PDB entry 8PZQ | electron microscopy, 5.30 A resolution (low resolution: residue-level contacts below are approximate; hydrogen-bond / salt-bridge calls are withheld) | chains A and C of the 5 polymer chains in the assembly

== Chain A (and C) ==
Molecule: Nucleoprotein
Source organism: Influenza A virus
Notes: chain C of this document is another copy of the same molecule, construct and numbering; everything in this record applies to it too
UniProt: Q1K9H2 (Q1K9H2_I33A0); residue numbers follow UniProt; this construct covers 1-498
Amino-acid sequence (506 residues; row label = number of the first residue in the row):
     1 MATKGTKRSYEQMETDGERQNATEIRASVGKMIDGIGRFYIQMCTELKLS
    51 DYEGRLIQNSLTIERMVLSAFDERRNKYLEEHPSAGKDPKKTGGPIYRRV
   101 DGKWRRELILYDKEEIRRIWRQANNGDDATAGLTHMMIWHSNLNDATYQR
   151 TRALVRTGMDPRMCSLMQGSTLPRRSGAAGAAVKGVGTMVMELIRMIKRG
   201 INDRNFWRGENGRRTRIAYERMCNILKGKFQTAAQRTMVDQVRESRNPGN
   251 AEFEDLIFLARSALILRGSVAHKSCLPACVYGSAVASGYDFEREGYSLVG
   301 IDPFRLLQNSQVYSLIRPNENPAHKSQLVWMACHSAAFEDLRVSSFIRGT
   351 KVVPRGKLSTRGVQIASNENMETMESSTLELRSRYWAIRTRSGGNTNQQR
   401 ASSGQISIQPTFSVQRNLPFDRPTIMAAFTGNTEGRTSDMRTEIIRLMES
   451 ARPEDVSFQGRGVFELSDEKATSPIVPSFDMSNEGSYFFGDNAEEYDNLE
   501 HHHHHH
Not modelled in the structure: 1-20, 491-506
Construct notes: expression tag (499-506)
Reported in the primary citation:
  - binding site for 5'P-(UC)6-FAM3' (12-nt RNA): Tyr-148, Gln-149, Arg-152, Arg-156, Arg-355, Arg-391
  - binding site for 5'P-(UC)6-FAM3' (12-nt RNA): Arg-355, Arg-361, Arg-391
  - conformationally variable residues (loop rearrangement, order/disorder transition): Asp-72 to Lys-90, Gly-490 to Asn-498

== How chain A and chain C interact ==
Pairs across the interface (79; chain A residue first):
  Asn-21(A) / Arg-75(C)
  Asn-224(A) / Asn-250(C)
  Arg-236(A) / Gly-158(C)
  Ser-402(A) / Arg-162(C)
  Ser-403(A) / Arg-162(C)
  Ser-403(A) / Gly-490(C)
  Gly-404(A) / Pro-161(C)
  Gly-404(A) / Arg-162(C)
  Gly-404(A) / Phe-489(C)
  Gly-404(A) / Gly-490(C)
  Gln-405(A) / Tyr-487(C)
  Gln-405(A) / Phe-488(C)
  Gln-405(A) / Phe-489(C)
  Ile-406(A) / Arg-162(C)
  Ile-406(A) / Tyr-487(C)
  Ser-407(A) / Ser-165(C)
  Ser-407(A) / Leu-264(C)
  Ser-407(A) / Tyr-487(C)
  Ile-408(A) / Arg-267(C)
  Ile-408(A) / Phe-338(C)
  Ile-408(A) / Glu-339(C)
  Ile-408(A) / Asp-340(C)
  Ile-408(A) / Ser-486(C)
  Gln-409(A) / Ser-165(C)
  Gln-409(A) / Leu-166(C)
  Gln-409(A) / Phe-338(C)
  Gln-409(A) / Glu-339(C)
  Pro-410(A) / Arg-267(C)
  Pro-410(A) / His-272(C)
  Pro-410(A) / Phe-458(C)
  Thr-411(A) / His-272(C)
  Thr-411(A) / His-334(C)
  Thr-411(A) / Ser-335(C)
  Thr-411(A) / Ala-336(C)
  Thr-411(A) / Glu-339(C)
  Thr-411(A) / Arg-389(C)
  Phe-412(A) / Trp-330(C)
  Phe-412(A) / Glu-339(C)
  Phe-412(A) / Ala-387(C)
  Phe-412(A) / Ile-388(C)
  Phe-412(A) / Arg-389(C)
  Ser-413(A) / Ile-388(C)
  Ser-413(A) / Thr-390(C)
  Ser-413(A) / Phe-458(C)
  Ser-413(A) / Arg-461(C)
  Val-414(A) / Val-343(C)
  Val-414(A) / Phe-458(C)
  Val-414(A) / Val-463(C)
  Val-414(A) / Pro-477(C)
  Gln-415(A) / Ser-457(C)
  Gln-415(A) / Phe-458(C)
  Gln-415(A) / Arg-461(C)
  Gln-415(A) / Gly-462(C)
  Gln-415(A) / Val-476(C)
  Gln-415(A) / Pro-477(C)
  Arg-416(A) / Val-343(C)
  Arg-416(A) / Ser-457(C)
  Arg-416(A) / Pro-477(C)
  Arg-416(A) / Ser-478(C)
  Arg-416(A) / Phe-479(C)
  Asn-417(A) / Pro-453(C)
  Asn-417(A) / Glu-454(C)
  Asn-417(A) / Asp-455(C)
  Leu-418(A) / Arg-267(C)
  Leu-418(A) / Gly-394(C)
  Leu-418(A) / Ser-457(C)
  Pro-419(A) / Ser-486(C)
  Pro-419(A) / Tyr-487(C)
  Phe-420(A) / Ile-265(C)
  Phe-420(A) / Arg-267(C)
  Phe-420(A) / Tyr-487(C)
  Asp-421(A) / Tyr-487(C)
  Arg-422(A) / Glu-449(C)
  Arg-422(A) / Ala-451(C)
  Arg-422(A) / Arg-452(C)
  Ile-425(A) / Ile-265(C)
  Phe-429(A) / Arg-261(C)
  Phe-429(A) / Ser-262(C)
  Thr-472(A) / Asn-368(C)
Interface residues without a listed pair, chain A (30 interface residues in all): Thr-23, Ala-178, Lys-227
Interface residues without a listed pair, chain C (61 interface residues in all): His-82, Asn-202, Phe-253, Glu-254, Phe-258, Phe-304, Ala-337, Ile-347, Ser-392, Thr-396, Arg-400, Ile-444, Val-456, Ile-475

== In short ==
30 residues of chain A and 61 residues of chain C are in contact. The paper reports a binding site for
5'P-(UC)6-FAM3' (12-nt RNA) at Tyr-148(A), Gln-149(A) and Arg-152(A) among others; conformational variability
at Asp-72(A) and Gly-490(A).
Both chains are Nucleoprotein (Influenza A virus). Entry 8PZQ (Model for focused reconstruction of influenza A
RNP-like particle) was determined by electron microscopy, deposited together with 8PZP.
